Entry 9KAE (electron microscopy, 3.10 A resolution); this record covers chains F and T of the 8 polymer chains in the assembly.

[Chain F]
Molecule: Large T antigen
Organism: Betapolyomavirus macacae
Notes: EC 5.6.2.4
UniProtKB: P03070 (LT_SV40); numbering as in UniProt (aligned over 266-627)
Sequence (362 residues; each row starts with the number of its first residue):
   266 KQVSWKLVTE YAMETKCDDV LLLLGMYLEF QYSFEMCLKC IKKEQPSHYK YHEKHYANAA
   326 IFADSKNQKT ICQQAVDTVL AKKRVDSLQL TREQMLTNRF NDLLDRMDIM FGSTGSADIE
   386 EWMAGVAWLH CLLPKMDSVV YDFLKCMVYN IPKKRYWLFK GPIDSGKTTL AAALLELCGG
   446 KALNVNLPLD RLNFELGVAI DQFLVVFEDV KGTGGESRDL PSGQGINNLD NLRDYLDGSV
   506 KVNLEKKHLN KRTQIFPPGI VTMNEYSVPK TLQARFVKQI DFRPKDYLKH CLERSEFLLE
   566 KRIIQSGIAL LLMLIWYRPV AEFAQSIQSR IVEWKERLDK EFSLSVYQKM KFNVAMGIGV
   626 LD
Metal / ion sites: Mg2+: Thr433 (together with AMP-PNP)
Small-molecule neighbours: AMP-PNP: Trp393, Leu397, Pro427, Ile428, Asp429, Ser430, Gly431, Lys432, Thr433, Thr434, Glu473, Asp474, Asn529, Arg548, Pro549, Lys550, Leu553, Lys554, Leu557, Leu564
Curated features (UniProtKB/Swiss-Prot):
  - binding site (Zn(2+)): Cys302, Cys305, His313, His317
  - binding site (ATP): Gly426 to Thr433

[Chain T]
Molecule: 15-nt DNA strand
Sequence (15 nucleotides; each row starts with the number of its first residue; numbers below 1 keep their minus sign (DT-8 is residue -8)):
    -8 TTTTTTTTTT TTTTT

[Interface between chain F and chain T]
Pairs across the interface (7):
  Lys331(F) - DT-8(T)  salt bridge to the phosphate
  Asp455(F) - DT5(T)  phosphate contact
  Arg456(F) - DT3(T)  hydrogen bond to the base
  Lys512(F) - DT0(T)  phosphate contact
  Lys512(F) - DT1(T)  salt bridge to the phosphate
  His513(F) - DT-1(T)  hydrogen bond to the phosphate
  His513(F) - DT0(T)  hydrogen bond to the phosphate
Interface residues without a listed pair, chain F (7 interface residues in all): Lys511, Leu514
Interface residues without a listed pair, chain T (7 interface residues in all): DT6

[In short]
Chain F and chain T each contribute 7 residues to their interface, with 3 hydrogen bonds and 2 salt bridges.
Polar contacts include Arg456(F)-DT3(T), His513(F)-DT-1(T) and His513(F)-DT0(T). Chain F binds AMP-PNP.
Curated annotation (UniProt) lists 4 Zn2+-binding residues and 8 ATP-binding residues on chain F.
Here chain F is Large T antigen (Betapolyomavirus macacae) and chain T is a 15-nt DNA strand. Entry 9KAE
(CryoEM structure of LTag bound to SV40 EP half origin DNA) was determined by electron microscopy together
with 9EVH, 9EVP, 9F3T, 9F3U, 9F5I, 9F73 and 14 further entries from the same study.
